Entry 2XT3 (X-ray diffraction, 1.88 A resolution); this record covers chain A.

== Chain A ==
Molecule: Kinesin-like protein KIF7
Organism: Homo sapiens
UniProt: Q2M1P5 (KIF7_HUMAN); residues 4-344 here correspond to UniProt positions 7-347 (UniProt number = residue number + 3)
Amino-acid sequence (344 residues; each row starts with the number of its first residue):
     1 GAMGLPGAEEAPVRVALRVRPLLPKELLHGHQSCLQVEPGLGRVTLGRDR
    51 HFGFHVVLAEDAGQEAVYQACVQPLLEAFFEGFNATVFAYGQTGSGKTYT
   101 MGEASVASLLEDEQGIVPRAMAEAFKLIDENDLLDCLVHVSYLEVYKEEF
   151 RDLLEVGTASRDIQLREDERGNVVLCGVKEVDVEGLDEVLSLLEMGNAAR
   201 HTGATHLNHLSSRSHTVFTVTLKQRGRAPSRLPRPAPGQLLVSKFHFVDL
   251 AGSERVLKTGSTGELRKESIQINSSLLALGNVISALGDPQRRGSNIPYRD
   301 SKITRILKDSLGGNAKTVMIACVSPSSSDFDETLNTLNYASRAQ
Not modelled in the structure: 1-8, 105-111, 203-208, 230-239, 258-270
Differences from the reference sequence: expression tag (1-3); engineered mutation K223 (Glu226 in Q2M1P5), L265 (Arg268 in Q2M1P5), R266 (Leu269 in Q2M1P5), N295 (His298 in Q2M1P5)
Swiss-Prot annotation at these positions:
  - binding site (ATP): G91 to T98
Bound ions: Mg2+: T98 (together with ADP)
Small-molecule neighbours: ADP (adenosine-5'-diphosphate): R18, R20, P21, L23, Q92, T93, G94, S95, G96, K97, T98, Y99
What the authors report for this chain:
  - mutagenesis - L127P: decreased expression

== Overview ==
Bound to chain A: ADP. UniProt lists 8 ATP-binding residues. From the paper: L127P reduces expression.
Chain A is Kinesin-like protein KIF7 (Homo sapiens); the structure, Human KIF7, a kinesin involved in hedgehog
signalling, was determined by X-ray diffraction (same publication as 4A14).
